PDB entry 7YP1 | electron microscopy, 3.54 A resolution | chains A and D of the 4 polymer chains in the assembly

# Chain A
Molecule: EBV gH
From: Human gammaherpesvirus 4
Amino-acid sequence (201 residues; row label = number of the first residue in the row; note: 35 numbers in that range are skipped by the numbering (no residue carries them; nothing is unmodelled there)):
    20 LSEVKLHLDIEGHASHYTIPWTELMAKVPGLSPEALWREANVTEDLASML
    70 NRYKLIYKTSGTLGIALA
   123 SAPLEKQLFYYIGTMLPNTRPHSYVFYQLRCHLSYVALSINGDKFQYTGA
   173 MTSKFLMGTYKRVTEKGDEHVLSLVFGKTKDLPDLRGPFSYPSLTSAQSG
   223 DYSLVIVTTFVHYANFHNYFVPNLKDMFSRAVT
Disordered / not traced: 160-168, 185-191

# Chain D
Molecule: 10E4 heavy chain
From: Oryctolagus cuniculus
Amino-acid sequence (115 residues; row label = number of the first residue in the row):
     2 QQVKESGGRLVTPGTPLTLTCTASGFSLSTYWMSWVRQAPGKGLEYIGVI
    52 GGSGSTYYASWAKGRFTISKTSTTVDLKITSPTTEDTATYFCARDSGAGV
   102 RFRFWGPGTLVTVSS
Disulfides: C22-C93

# How chain A and chain D interact
Pairs across the interface (9; chain A residue first):
  I29(A) - S97(D)
  I29(A) - A99(D)  hydrophobic
  E30(A) - S97(D)  hydrogen bond
  E30(A) - R102(D)  salt bridge
  L82(A) - T57(D)
  G83(A) - G65(D)
  S212(A) - S54(D)
  P214(A) - G55(D)
  P214(A) - S56(D)
Interface residues without a listed pair, chain A (8 interface residues in all): A85, G222
Interface residues without a listed pair, chain D (10 interface residues in all): K64, T68

# Summary
Chain A and chain D form an interface of 8 and 10 residues respectively, with 1 hydrogen bond and 1 salt
bridge. Polar contacts include E30(A)-R102(D) and E30(A)-S97(D).
Here chain A is EBV gH (Human gammaherpesvirus 4) and chain D is 10E4 heavy chain (Oryctolagus cuniculus).
Entry 7YP1 (Cryo-EM structure of EBV gHgL-gp42 in complex with mAb 10E4 (localized refinement)) was determined
by electron microscopy, deposited together with 7YOY.
